PDB entry 8RNA | electron microscopy, 3.57 A resolution | chains Y and Z of the 10 polymer chains in the assembly

# Chain Y
Name: RNA-directed RNA polymerase catalytic subunit
From: Influenza B virus (B/Memphis/13/2003)
Notes: EC 2.7.7.48
UniProt: Q5V8Y6 (Q5V8Y6_9INFB); residue numbers follow UniProt; this construct covers 1-752
Amino-acid sequence (752 residues; numbered 1 to 752; the number before each row is that of its first residue):
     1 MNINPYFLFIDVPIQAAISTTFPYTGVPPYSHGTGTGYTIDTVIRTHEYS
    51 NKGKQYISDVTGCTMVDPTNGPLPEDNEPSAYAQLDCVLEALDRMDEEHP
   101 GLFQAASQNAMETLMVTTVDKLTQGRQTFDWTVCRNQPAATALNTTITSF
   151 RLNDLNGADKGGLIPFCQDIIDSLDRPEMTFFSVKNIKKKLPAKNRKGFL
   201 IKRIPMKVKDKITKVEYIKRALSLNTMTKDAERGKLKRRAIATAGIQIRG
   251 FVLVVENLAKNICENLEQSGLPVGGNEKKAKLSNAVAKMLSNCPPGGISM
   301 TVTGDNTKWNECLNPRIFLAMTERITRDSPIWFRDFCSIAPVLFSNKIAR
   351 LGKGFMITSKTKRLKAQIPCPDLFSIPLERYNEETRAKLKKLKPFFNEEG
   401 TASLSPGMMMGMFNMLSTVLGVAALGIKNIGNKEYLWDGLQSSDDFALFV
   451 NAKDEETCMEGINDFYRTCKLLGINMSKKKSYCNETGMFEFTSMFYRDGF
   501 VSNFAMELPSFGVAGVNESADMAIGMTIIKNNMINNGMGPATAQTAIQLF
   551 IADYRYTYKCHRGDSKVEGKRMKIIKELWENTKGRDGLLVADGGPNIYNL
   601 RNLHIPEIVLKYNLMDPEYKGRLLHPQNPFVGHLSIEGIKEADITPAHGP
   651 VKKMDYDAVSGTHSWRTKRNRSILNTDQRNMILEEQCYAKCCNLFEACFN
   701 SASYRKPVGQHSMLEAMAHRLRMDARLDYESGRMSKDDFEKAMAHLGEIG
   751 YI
Unresolved in the structure: 190-200, 632-637, 644-651, 666-752

# Chain Z
Name: Polymerase basic protein 2
From: Influenza B virus (B/Memphis/13/2003)
UniProt: Q5V8X3 (Q5V8X3_9INFB); numbering as in UniProt (aligned over 1-770)
Amino-acid sequence (799 residues; each row starts with the number of its first residue):
     1 MTLAKIELLKQLLRDNEAKTVLKQTTVDQYNIIRKFNTSRIEKNPSLRMK
    51 WAMCSNFPLALTKGDMANRIPLEYKGIQLKTNAEDIGTKGQMCSIAAVTW
   101 WNTYGPIGDTEGFERVYESFFLRKMRLDNATWGRITFGPVERVRKRVLLN
   151 PLTKEMPPDEASNVIMEILFPKEAGIPRESTWIHRELIKEKREKLKGTMI
   201 TPIVLAYMLERELVARRRFLPVAGATSAEFIEMLHCLQGENWRQIYHPGG
   251 NKLTESRSQSMIVACRKIIRRSIVASNPLELAVEIANKTVIDTEPLKSCL
   301 AAIDGGDVACDIIRAALGLKIRQRQRFGRLELKRISGRGFKNDEEILIGN
   351 GTIQKIGIWDGEEEFHVRCGECRGILKKSKMKLEKLLINSAKKEDMRDLI
   401 ILCMVFSQDTRMFQGVRGEINFLNRAGQLLSPMYQLQRYFLNRSNDLFDQ
   451 WGYEESPKASELHGINESMNASDYTLKGVVVTRNVIDDFSSTETEKVSIT
   501 KNLSLIKRTGEVIMGANDVSELESQAQLMITYDTPKMWEMGTTKELVQNT
   551 YQWVLKNLVTLKAQFLLGKEDMFQWDAFEAFESIIPQKMAGQYSGFARAV
   601 LKQMRDQEVMKTDQFIKLLPFCFSPPKLRSNGEPYQFLKLVLKGGGENFI
   651 EVRKGSPLFSYNPQTEVLTICGRMMSLKGKIEDEERNRSMGNAVLAGFLV
   701 SGKYDPDLGDFKTIEELEKLKPGEKANILLYQGKPVKVVKRKRYSALSND
   751 ISQGIKRQRMTVESMGWALSGWSHPQFEKGGGSGGGSGGSAWSHPQFEK
Unresolved in the structure: 1-41, 83-90, 152-216, 250-799
Differences from the reference sequence: expression tag (771-799)

# How chain Y and chain Z interact
Residue-residue contacts - 95 pairs, chain Y then chain Z:
  N276(Y) - R144(Z)  hydrogen bond (backbone-side chain)
  N276(Y) - P221(Z)
  E277(Y) - F219(Z)
  K279(Y) - R144(Z)
  A280(Y) - R144(Z)
  V513(Y) - S46(Z)
  V513(Y) - K50(Z)
  A514(Y) - P45(Z)
  G515(Y) - P45(Z)
  G515(Y) - M49(Z)
  I534(Y) - L220(Z)  hydrophobic
  I534(Y) - H235(Z)
  D553(Y) - K50(Z)  salt bridge
  Y556(Y) - K50(Z)
  T557(Y) - K50(Z)
  T557(Y) - M53(Z)
  Y558(Y) - M49(Z)  hydrophobic
  Y558(Y) - M53(Z)  hydrophobic
  K559(Y) - I95(Z)
  K570(Y) - N56(Z)
  K570(Y) - I77(Z)
  R571(Y) - I95(Z)  hydrogen bond (side chain-backbone)
  R571(Y) - V98(Z)
  R571(Y) - T99(Z)  hydrogen bond
  K573(Y) - I77(Z)
  I574(Y) - A96(Z)
  I574(Y) - T99(Z)
  I574(Y) - W100(Z)
  I574(Y) - T103(Z)
  I575(Y) - T99(Z)
  E577(Y) - K75(Z)  salt bridge
  E577(Y) - Y104(Z)  hydrogen bond
  L578(Y) - T103(Z)
  N581(Y) - Y104(Z)  hydrogen bond
  D592(Y) - N102(Z)  hydrogen bond
  L600(Y) - H235(Z)  hydrogen bond (backbone-side chain)
  L600(Y) - C236(Z)  hydrophobic
  R601(Y) - L127(Z)
  R601(Y) - W132(Z)
  R601(Y) - M233(Z)
  R601(Y) - C236(Z)
  H604(Y) - E232(Z)  salt bridge
  H604(Y) - H235(Z)
  I605(Y) - K124(Z)
  V609(Y) - F120(Z)  hydrophobic
  V609(Y) - F121(Z)  hydrophobic
  V609(Y) - K124(Z)  hydrogen bond (backbone-side chain)
  L610(Y) - K124(Z)  hydrogen bond (backbone-side chain)
  Y612(Y) - T110(Z)
  Y612(Y) - F113(Z)
  Y612(Y) - F121(Z)  hydrophobic
  N613(Y) - K124(Z)  hydrogen bond
  E618(Y) - I107(Z)
  Y619(Y) - N102(Z)
  G621(Y) - G108(Z)  hydrogen bond (backbone-backbone)
  R622(Y) - W101(Z)  hydrogen bond (backbone-side chain)
  R622(Y) - T103(Z)  hydrogen bond (side chain-backbone)
  R622(Y) - Y104(Z)
  R622(Y) - G105(Z)  hydrogen bond (side chain-backbone)
  R622(Y) - P106(Z)
  R622(Y) - I107(Z)
  L623(Y) - N102(Z)
  L624(Y) - D109(Z)
  L624(Y) - T110(Z)
  L624(Y) - F113(Z)  hydrophobic
  H625(Y) - R69(Z)
  H625(Y) - W101(Z)
  H625(Y) - P106(Z)  hydrogen bond (side chain-backbone)
  H625(Y) - G108(Z)  hydrogen bond (side chain-backbone)
  P626(Y) - D109(Z)
  Q627(Y) - M66(Z)
  Q627(Y) - R69(Z)  hydrogen bond (backbone-side chain)
  P629(Y) - L61(Z)  hydrophobic
  P629(Y) - T62(Z)  hydrogen bond (backbone-side chain)
  P629(Y) - M66(Z)
  P629(Y) - A67(Z)  hydrophobic
  F630(Y) - I70(Z)  hydrophobic
  F630(Y) - C93(Z)  hydrophobic
  F630(Y) - A97(Z)
  F630(Y) - V98(Z)  hydrophobic
  F630(Y) - W101(Z)  hydrophobic
  D657(Y) - F120(Z)
  A658(Y) - F120(Z)
  V659(Y) - F113(Z)  hydrophobic
  V659(Y) - Y117(Z)
  V659(Y) - F120(Z)  hydrophobic
  S660(Y) - F113(Z)
  S660(Y) - Y117(Z)  hydrogen bond (backbone-side chain)
  T662(Y) - V98(Z)
  T662(Y) - W101(Z)
  T662(Y) - N102(Z)  hydrogen bond
  H663(Y) - N102(Z)  hydrogen bond
  W665(Y) - M53(Z)  hydrophobic
  W665(Y) - L59(Z)  hydrophobic
  W665(Y) - V98(Z)
Also at the interface, not in a pair above, chain Y (64 interface residues in all): G274, F500, V516, N517, E518, D521, K530, M533, P540, N602, L603, P606, P617, K620, N628, V631
Also at the interface, not in a pair above, chain Z (52 interface residues in all): Y74, R123, R218, E240, W242

# Overview
64 residues of chain Y face 52 of chain Z across their interface, with 21 hydrogen bonds and 3 salt bridges.
Polar pairs include D553(Y)-K50(Z), E577(Y)-K75(Z) and H604(Y)-E232(Z).
Here chain Y is RNA-directed RNA polymerase catalytic subunit and chain Z is Polymerase basic protein 2, both
from Influenza B virus (B/Memphis/13/2003). Entry 8RNA (Influenza B polymerase apo-trimer) was determined by
electron microscopy together with 8RN1, 8RN2, 8RN3, 8RN4, 8RN5, 8RN6 and 5 further entries from the same
study.
